PDB entry 7PT6 | electron microscopy, 3.20 A resolution | chains B and I of the 18 polymer chains in the assembly

== Chain B ==
Molecule: DNA replication licensing factor MCM2
Source organism: Saccharomyces cerevisiae (strain ATCC 204508 / S288c)
Notes: EC 3.6.4.12
UniProtKB: P29469 (MCM2_YEAST); numbering as in UniProt (aligned over 1-868)
Sequence (868 residues; row label = number of the first residue in the row):
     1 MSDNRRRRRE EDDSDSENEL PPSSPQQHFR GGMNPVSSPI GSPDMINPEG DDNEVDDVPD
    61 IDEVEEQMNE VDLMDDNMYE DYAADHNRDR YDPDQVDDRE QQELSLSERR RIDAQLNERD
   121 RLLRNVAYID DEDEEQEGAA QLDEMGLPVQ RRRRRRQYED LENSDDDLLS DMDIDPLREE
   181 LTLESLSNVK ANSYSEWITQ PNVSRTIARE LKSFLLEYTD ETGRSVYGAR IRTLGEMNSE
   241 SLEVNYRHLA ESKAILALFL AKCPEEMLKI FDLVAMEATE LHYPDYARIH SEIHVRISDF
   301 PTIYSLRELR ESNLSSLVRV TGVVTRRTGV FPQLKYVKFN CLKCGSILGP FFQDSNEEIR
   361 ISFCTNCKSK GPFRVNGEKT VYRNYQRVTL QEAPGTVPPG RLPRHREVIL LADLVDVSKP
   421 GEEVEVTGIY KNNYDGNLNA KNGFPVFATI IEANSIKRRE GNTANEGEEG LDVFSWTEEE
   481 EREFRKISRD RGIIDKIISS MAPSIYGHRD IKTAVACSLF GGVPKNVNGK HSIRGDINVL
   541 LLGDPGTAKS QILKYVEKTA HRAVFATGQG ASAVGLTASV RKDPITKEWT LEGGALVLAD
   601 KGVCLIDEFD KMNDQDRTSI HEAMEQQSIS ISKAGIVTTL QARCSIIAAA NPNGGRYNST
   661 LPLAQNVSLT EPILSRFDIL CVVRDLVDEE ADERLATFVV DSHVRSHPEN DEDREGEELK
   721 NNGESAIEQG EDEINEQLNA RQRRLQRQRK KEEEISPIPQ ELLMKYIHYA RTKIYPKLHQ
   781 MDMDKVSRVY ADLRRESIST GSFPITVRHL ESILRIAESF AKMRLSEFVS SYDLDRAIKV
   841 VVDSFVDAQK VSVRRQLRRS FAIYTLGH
Not modelled in the structure: 1-177, 436-438, 461-471, 712-755, 865-868
Bound ions: Zn2+: Cys341, Cys344, Cys364, Cys367; Mg2+ site 1: Ser550 (together with ATP-gamma-S); Mg2+ site 2: Glu625 (together with ATP-gamma-S) (shared with 1 residue of chain E)
Small-molecule neighbours:
  - ATP-gamma-S (AGS; phosphothiophosphoric acid-adenylate ester), molecule 1: Arg326, Pro403, Arg404, His405, Lys441, Asn442
  - ATP-gamma-S (AGS), molecule 2: Ser504, Ile505, Tyr506, His508, Asp544, Pro545, Gly546, Thr547, Ala548, Lys549, Ser550, Gln551, Glu608, Asn651, Leu695, Val699
  - ATP-gamma-S (AGS), molecule 3: His531, Glu625, Arg676, Val807, Arg808, Glu811
Swiss-Prot annotation at these positions:
  - zinc finger: Cys341 to Cys367 (C4-type)
  - motif: Ser675 to Asp678 (Arginine finger)
  - binding site (ATP): Gly543 to Ser550
  - modified residue (Phosphoserine): Ser14, Ser16, Ser23, Ser164, Ser170
  - natural variant: Glu392 (E392K: In allele MCM2-1)
  - mutagenesis: Cys364 (C364Y/F/S/H: Loss of activity), Cys367 (C367Y/F/S/H: Loss of activity), Lys549 (K549A: Reduces MCM2-7 complex helicase activity. Abolishes MCM2-7 complex helicase activity; when associated with MCM5 A-422. Reduces MCM2-7 complex helicase activity; when associated with MCM3 A-415), Arg676 (R676A: Loss of MCM2-7 complex helicase activity)

== Chain I ==
Molecule: DDK kinase regulatory subunit DBF4
Source organism: Saccharomyces cerevisiae (strain ATCC 204508 / S288c)
UniProtKB: P32325 (DBF4_YEAST); residue numbers follow UniProt; this construct covers 1-704
Sequence (704 residues; numbered 1 to 704; the number before each row is that of its first residue):
     1 MVSPTKMIIR SPLKETDTNL KHNNGIAAST TAAGHLNVFS NDNNCNNNNT TESFPKKRSL
    61 ERLELQQQQH LHEKKRARIE RARSIEGAVQ VSKGTGLKNV EPRVTPKELL EWQTNWKKIM
   121 KRDSRIYFDI TDDVEMNTYN KSKMDKRRDL LKRGFLTLGA QITQFFDTTV TIVITRRSVE
   181 NIYLLKDTDI LSRAKKNYMK VWSYEKAARF LKNLDVDLDH LSKTKSASLA APTLSNLLHN
   241 EKLYGPTDRD PRTKRDDIHY FKYPHVYLYD LWQTWAPIIT LEWKPQELTN LDELPYPILK
   301 IGSFGRCPFI GDRNYDESSY KRVVKRYSRD KANKKYALQL RALFQYHADT LLNTSSVNDQ
   361 TKNLIFIPHT CNDSTKSFKK WMQEKAKNFE KTELKKTDDS AVQDVRNEHA DQTDEKNSIL
   421 LNETETKEPP LKEEKENKQS IAEESNKYPQ RKELAATPKL NHPVLATFAR QETEEVPDDL
   481 CTLKTKSRQA FEIKASGAHQ SNDVATSFGN GLGPTRASVM SKNMKSLSRL MVDRKLGVKQ
   541 TNGNNKNYTA TIATTAETSK ENRHRLDFNA LKKDEAPSKE TGKDSAVHLE TNRKPQNFPK
   601 VATKSVSADS KVHNDIKITT TESPTASKKS TSTNVTLHFN AQTAQTAQPV KKETVKNSGY
   661 CENCRVKYES LEQHIVSEKH LSFAENDLNF EAIDSLIENL RFQI
Not modelled in the structure: 1-110, 221-230, 356-361, 391-508, 539-654, 702-704
Bound ions: Zn2+: Cys661, Cys664, His674, His680
Swiss-Prot annotation at these positions:
  - zinc finger: Thr654 to Gln703 (DBF4-type)
  - region: Arg10 to Asn19 (D box 1), Arg62 to His70 (D box 2)
  - motif: Arg83 to Ala88 (POLO box domain (PBD)-binding)
  - binding site (Zn(2+)): Cys661, Cys664, His674, His680
  - modified residue (Phosphoserine): Ser59, Ser84, Ser235, Ser623
  - mutagenesis: Arg83 (R83A/E: Defective for interaction with CDC5), Ser84 (S84A: No effect), Ile85 (I85A: Defective for interaction with CDC5), Glu86 (E86K: No effect), Gly87 (G87A: Defective for interaction with CDC5), Ala88 (A88V: Defective for interaction with CDC5), Cys661 (C661A: In DBF4-AAHH; weakens interaction with ARS1 origin DNA and MCM2, but not other known ligands; when associated with A-664), Cys664 (C664A: In DBF4-AAHH; weakens interaction with ARS1 origin DNA and MCM2, but not other known ligands; when associated with A-661), His674 (H674A: In DBF4-CCAA; weakens interaction with ARS1 origin DNA and MCM2, but not other known ligands; when associated with A-680), His680 (H680A: Weakens interaction with ARS1 origin DNA and MCM2, but not other known ligands. In DBF4-CCAA; weakens interaction with ARS1 origin DNA and MCM2, but not other known ligands ...)

== Chain B / chain I interface ==
Contacting residue pairs - 30 pairs, chain B then chain I:
  Glu179(B) with Thr138(I)
  Glu180(B) with Glu135(I); Met136(I); Asn137(I); Lys141(I)
  Thr182(B) with Asp132(I), hydrogen bond (side chain-backbone); Asp133(I), hydrogen bond (side chain-backbone); Glu135(I)
  Ser185(B) with Glu135(I), hydrogen bond
  Arg209(B) with Ile130(I); Thr131(I); Asp132(I)
  Ser213(B) with Ile130(I); Thr131(I)
  Leu216(B) with Tyr127(I); Gln164(I); Phe165(I), hydrophobic; Phe166(I), hydrogen bond (backbone-backbone)
  Glu217(B) with Tyr127(I), hydrogen bond; Phe166(I); Ile190(I); Arg193(I)
  Thr219(B) with Arg193(I)
  Gly223(B) with Thr168(I), hydrogen bond (backbone-side chain)
  Ser225(B) with Phe166(I); Asp167(I)
  Ile231(B) with Phe165(I), hydrophobic
  Ser252(B) with Thr188(I)
  Ala278(B) with Phe165(I)
  His282(B) with Phe165(I)
Other interface residues (no listed pair), chain B (21 interface residues in all): Leu181, Arg205, Glu210, Tyr218, Gly228, Glu251

== Overview ==
The interface between chain B and chain I involves 21 residues on one side and 18 on the other; the contacts
include 6 hydrogen bonds. Polar pairs include Thr182(B)-Asp132(I), Thr182(B)-Asp133(I) and
Ser185(B)-Glu135(I). Bound to chain B: 3 copies of ATP-gamma-S.
Here chain B is DNA replication licensing factor MCM2 and chain I is DDK kinase regulatory subunit DBF4, both
from Saccharomyces cerevisiae (strain ATCC 204508 / S288c). Entry 7PT6 (Structure of MCM2-7 DH complexed with
Cdc7-Dbf4 in the presence of ATPgS, state III) was determined by electron microscopy together with 7PT7 from
the same study.
